9CBS - chain A; structure by X-ray diffraction, 2.69 A resolution.

Chain A:
Name: non-specific serine/threonine protein kinase
Organism: Thermochaetoides thermophila
Notes: EC 2.7.11.1
UniProtKB: G0S7T0 (G0S7T0_CHATD); residues 1029-1358 here = UniProt positions 1029-1358
Sequence (330 residues; each row starts with the number of its first residue):
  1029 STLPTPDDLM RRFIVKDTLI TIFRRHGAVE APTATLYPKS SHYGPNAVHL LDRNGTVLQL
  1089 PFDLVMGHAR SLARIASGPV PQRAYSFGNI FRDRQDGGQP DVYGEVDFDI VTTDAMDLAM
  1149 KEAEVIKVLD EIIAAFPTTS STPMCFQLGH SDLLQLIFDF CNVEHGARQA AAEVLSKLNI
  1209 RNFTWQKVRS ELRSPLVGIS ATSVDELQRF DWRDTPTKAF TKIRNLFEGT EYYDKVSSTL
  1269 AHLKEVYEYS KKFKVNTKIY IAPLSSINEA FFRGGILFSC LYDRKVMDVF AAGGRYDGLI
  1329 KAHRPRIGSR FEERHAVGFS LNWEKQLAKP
Disordered / not traced: 1029-1030, 1334
Modified positions: Mse1038, Mse1094, Mse1144, Mse1148, Mse1172, Mse1315 (selenomethionine; parent Met)

Overview:
Chain A is non-specific serine/threonine protein kinase (Thermochaetoides thermophila); the structure, Crystal
structure of Chaetomium thermophilum Gcn2 HisRS-like domain, catalytic domain, was determined by X-ray
diffraction, deposited together with 9C9Q and 9C9R.
